Entry 7RKM (electron microscopy, 3.50 A resolution); this record covers chains B and D of the 6 polymer chains in the assembly.

Chain B:
Protein: Guanine nucleotide-binding protein G(I)/G(S)/G(T) subunit beta-1
Source organism: Homo sapiens
UniProtKB: P62873 (GBB1_HUMAN); residues 2-340 here = UniProt positions 2-340
Sequence (345 residues; each row starts with the number of its first residue; numbers below 1 keep their minus sign (Gly-4 is residue -4)):
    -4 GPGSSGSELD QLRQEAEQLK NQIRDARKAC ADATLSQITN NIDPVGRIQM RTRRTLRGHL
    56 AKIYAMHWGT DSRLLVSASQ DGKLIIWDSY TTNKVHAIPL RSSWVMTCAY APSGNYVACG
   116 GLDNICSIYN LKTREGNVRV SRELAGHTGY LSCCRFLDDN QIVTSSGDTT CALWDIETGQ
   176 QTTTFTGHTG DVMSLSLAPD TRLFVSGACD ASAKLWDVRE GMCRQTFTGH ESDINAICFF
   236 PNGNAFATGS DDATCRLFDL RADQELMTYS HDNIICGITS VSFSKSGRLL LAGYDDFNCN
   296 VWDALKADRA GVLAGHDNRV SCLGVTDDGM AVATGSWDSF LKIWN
Unresolved in the structure: -4 to 4
Differences from the reference sequence: expression tag (-4 to 1)
Cystine bridges: Cys121-Cys149

Chain D:
Protein: Antibody fragment scFv16
Source organism: Mus musculus
Notes: antibody fragment or engineered binder
Sequence (256 residues; row label = number of the first residue in the row; note: 2 numbers in that range are skipped by the numbering (no residue carries them; nothing is unmodelled there); a row labelled like 121A-121N holds insertion residues (121A, then the next letters in order)):
     1 DVQLVESGGG LVQPGGSRKL SCSASGFAFS SFGMHWVRQA PEKGLEWVAY ISSGSGTIYY
    61 ADTVKGRFTI SRDDPKNTLF LQMTSLRSED TAMYYCVRSI YYYGSSPFDF WGQGTTLTVS
   121 S
121A-121N GGGGSGGGGSGGGG
   124 SDIVMTQATS SVPVTPGESV SISCRSSKSL LHSNGNTYLY WFLQRPGQSP QLLIYRMSNL
   184 ASGVPDRFSG SGSGTAFTLT ISRLEAEDVG VYYCMQHLEY PLTFGAGTKL ELKGSLEVLF
   244 Q
Unresolved in the structure: 121A-121N, 236-244
Cystine bridges: Cys22-Cys96, Cys147-Cys217

How chain B and chain D interact:
Contacting residue pairs (14; chain B residue first):
  Arg68(B) - Tyr103(D)
  Leu69(B) - Tyr103(D)  hydrophobic
  Val90(B) - Tyr102(D)  hydrophobic
  Val90(B) - Tyr103(D)  hydrophobic
  Arg129(B) - Arg98(D)
  Arg129(B) - Asp109(D)  salt bridge
  Arg129(B) - Phe110(D)
  Glu130(B) - Asp1(D)
  Glu130(B) - Gly26(D)
  Glu130(B) - Phe27(D)
  Glu130(B) - Ala28(D)  hydrogen bond (backbone-backbone)
  Glu130(B) - Phe32(D)
  Gly131(B) - Phe32(D)
  Asn132(B) - Ala28(D)
Interface residues without a listed pair, chain B (9 interface residues in all): Asp83, His91
Interface residues without a listed pair, chain D (12 interface residues in all): Val2, Ile100

Summary:
9 residues of chain B face 12 of chain D across their interface; the contacts include 1 hydrogen bond and 1
salt bridge. Polar pairs include Arg129(B)-Asp109(D) and Glu130(B)-Ala28(D).
Here chain B is Guanine nucleotide-binding protein G(I)/G(S)/G(T) subunit beta-1 (Homo sapiens) and chain D is
Antibody fragment scFv16 (Mus musculus). Entry 7RKM (Structure of CX3CL1-US28-Gi-scFv16 in C-state) was
determined by electron microscopy, deposited together with 7RKF, 7RKN, 7RKX and 7RKY.
